Entry 1ZS4 (X-ray diffraction, 1.70 A resolution); this record covers chains C and D of the 6 polymer chains in the assembly.

[Chain C (and D)]
Protein: Regulatory protein CII
Source organism: Enterobacteria phage lambda
Notes: chain D of this document is another copy of the same molecule, construct and numbering; everything in this record applies to it too
Reference sequence: P03042 (RPC2_LAMBD); numbering as in UniProt (aligned over 4-82)
Sequence (83 residues; each row starts with the number of its first residue; numbering starts at 0):
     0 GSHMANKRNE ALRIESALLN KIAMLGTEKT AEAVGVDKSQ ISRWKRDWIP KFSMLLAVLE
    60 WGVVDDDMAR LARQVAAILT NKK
Disordered / not traced: 0-3 (chain D: 0-6, 80-82)
Construct notes: cloning artifact (0-3)
UniProt features mapped onto this chain:
  - DNA-binding region: Thr26 to Arg45 (H-T-H motif)

[Interface between chain C and chain D]
Pairs across the interface - 55 pairs, chain C then chain D:
  Ile13(C) - Trp60(D)  hydrophobic
  Leu17(C) - Leu55(D)  hydrophobic
  Leu17(C) - Leu58(D)  hydrophobic
  Leu17(C) - Trp60(D)  hydrophobic
  Lys20(C) - Leu58(D)
  Lys20(C) - Trp60(D)
  Ile21(C) - Leu58(D)  hydrophobic
  Leu24(C) - Val57(D)  hydrophobic
  Thr29(C) - Leu54(D)
  Ala32(C) - Val57(D)  hydrophobic
  Val33(C) - Met53(D)
  Val33(C) - Leu54(D)  hydrophobic
  Val33(C) - Val57(D)  hydrophobic
  Trp43(C) - Trp47(D)
  Trp43(C) - Lys50(D)
  Trp47(C) - Val35(D)  hydrophobic
  Trp47(C) - Trp43(D)
  Trp47(C) - Trp47(D)
  Trp47(C) - Phe51(D)  hydrophobic
  Lys50(C) - Ala32(D)  hydrogen bond (side chain-backbone)
  Lys50(C) - Val33(D)
  Lys50(C) - Gly34(D)
  Phe51(C) - Leu17(D)  hydrophobic
  Phe51(C) - Phe51(D)  hydrophobic
  Met53(C) - Ala32(D)
  Leu54(C) - Ile21(D)  hydrophobic
  Leu54(C) - Leu24(D)  hydrophobic
  Leu54(C) - Ala32(D)  hydrophobic
  Leu54(C) - Val33(D)  hydrophobic
  Val57(C) - Leu24(D)  hydrophobic
  Leu58(C) - Leu17(D)  hydrophobic
  Leu58(C) - Lys20(D)  hydrogen bond (backbone-side chain)
  Leu58(C) - Ile21(D)  hydrophobic
  Trp60(C) - Ile13(D)
  Trp60(C) - Ala16(D)  hydrophobic
  Trp60(C) - Leu17(D)
  Trp60(C) - Leu55(D)  hydrophobic
  Trp60(C) - Trp60(D)  hydrogen bond (backbone-side chain)
  Val62(C) - Trp60(D)
  Val62(C) - Gly61(D)
  Val62(C) - Asp64(D)
  Val63(C) - Val63(D)  hydrophobic
  Val63(C) - Asp64(D)  hydrogen bond (backbone-side chain)
  Asp65(C) - Val63(D)
  Ala68(C) - Val63(D)  hydrophobic
  Ala68(C) - Met67(D)
  Ala71(C) - Met67(D)  hydrophobic
  Arg72(C) - Val63(D)
  Arg72(C) - Asp66(D)  salt bridge
  Arg72(C) - Met67(D)
  Arg72(C) - Leu70(D)
  Ala75(C) - Leu70(D)  hydrophobic
  Ala75(C) - Val74(D)  hydrophobic
  Leu78(C) - Val74(D)  hydrophobic
  Leu78(C) - Ile77(D)
Other interface residues (no listed pair), chain C (31 interface residues in all): Ala16, Ile48, Leu55, Glu59, Gly61, Thr79
Other interface residues (no listed pair), chain D (31 interface residues in all): Thr29, Ile48, Leu78

[In short]
The chain C/chain D interface involves 31 residues from each chain, with 4 hydrogen bonds and 1 salt bridge.
Among the polar pairs are Arg72(C)-Asp66(D), Lys50(C)-Ala32(D) and Leu58(C)-Lys20(D).
Chain C and chain D are both Regulatory protein CII (Enterobacteria phage lambda); the structure, Structure of
bacteriophage lambda cII protein in complex with DNA, was determined by X-ray diffraction together with 1ZPQ
from the same study.
